8T5E - chains A and B; structure by X-ray diffraction, 3.00 A resolution.

# Chain A
Protein: Bim_fulldiff
Source organism: synthetic construct
Amino-acid sequence (141 residues; numbered -2 to 138; the number before each row is that of its first residue; numbers below 1 keep their minus sign (Met-2 is residue -2)):
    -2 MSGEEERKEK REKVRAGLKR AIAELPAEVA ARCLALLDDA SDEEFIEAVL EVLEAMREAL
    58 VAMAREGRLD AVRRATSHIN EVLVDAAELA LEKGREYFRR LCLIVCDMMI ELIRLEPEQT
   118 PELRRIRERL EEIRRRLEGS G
Disordered / not traced: -2 to 1, 116-119, 136-138
Disulfide bonds: Cys99-Cys103

# Chain B
Protein: Bcl-2-like protein 11
UniProtKB: O43521 (B2L11_HUMAN); residues 139-164 here correspond to UniProt positions 141-166 (UniProt number = residue number + 2)
Amino-acid sequence (26 residues; row label = number of the first residue in the row):
   139 DMRPEIWIAQ ELRRIGDEFN AYYARR
Disordered / not traced: 139-141, 164
Curated features (UniProtKB/Swiss-Prot):
  - motif: Ile146 to Tyr160 (BH3)

# Interface between chain A and chain B
Pairs across the interface (41):
  Ala61(A) with Tyr161(B)
  Leu66(A) with Tyr161(B); Ala162(B), hydrophobic
  Arg70(A) with Asn158(B), hydrogen bond (backbone-side chain); Tyr161(B); Ala162(B); Arg163(B), hydrogen bond (side chain-backbone)
  Thr73(A) with Phe157(B); Asn158(B), hydrogen bond
  Ser74(A) with Asn158(B), hydrogen bond (backbone-side chain)
  Asn77(A) with Arg151(B); Gly154(B), hydrogen bond (side chain-backbone); Asp155(B); Asn158(B), hydrogen bond
  Val81(A) with Ala147(B); Gln148(B); Arg151(B)
  Ala84(A) with Ala147(B), hydrophobic
  Glu85(A) with Ile144(B)
  Leu88(A) with Glu143(B)
  Arg92(A) with Glu143(B), salt bridge
  Phe95(A) with Glu143(B); Ala147(B)
  Cys103(A) with Leu150(B), hydrophobic
  Met106(A) with Gly154(B); Phe157(B), hydrophobic
  Leu109(A) with Phe157(B), hydrophobic; Tyr161(B), hydrogen bond (backbone-side chain)
  Ile110(A) with Phe157(B), hydrophobic
  Glu113(A) with Tyr161(B); Ala162(B)
  Arg122(A) with Arg152(B); Glu156(B), salt bridge
  Ile123(A) with Ile153(B), hydrophobic; Glu156(B)
  Arg126(A) with Glu149(B), salt bridge; Ile153(B)
  Leu127(A) with Leu150(B), hydrophobic; Ile153(B), hydrophobic
  Ile130(A) with Ile146(B), hydrophobic; Glu149(B)
Other interface residues (no listed pair), chain A (26 interface residues in all): Val69, Leu80, Leu98, Cys99
From the paper, about this interface:
  - specific contacts: Thr73(A)-Asn158(B) (hydrogen bond), Asn77(A)-Asn158(B) (hydrogen bond)
  - interface residues, chain B: Arg151(B)

# Overview
Chain A and chain B form an interface of 26 and 18 residues respectively; the contacts include 7 hydrogen
bonds and 3 salt bridges. Polar contacts include Arg92(A)-Glu143(B), Arg122(A)-Glu156(B) and
Arg126(A)-Glu149(B). The authors report hydrogen bonds between Thr73(A) and Asn158(B) and Asn77(A) and
Asn158(B). The paper reports the interface residue Arg151(B).
Here chain A is Bim_fulldiff (synthetic construct) and chain B is Bcl-2-like protein 11. Entry 8T5E (De novo
design of high-affinity protein binders to bioactive helical peptides) was determined by X-ray diffraction
together with 8GJG, 8GJI and 8T5F from the same study.
